PDB entry 3J0C | electron microscopy, 4.80 A resolution (low resolution: residue-level contacts below are approximate; hydrogen-bond / salt-bridge calls are withheld) | chains G and K of the 12 polymer chains in the assembly

== Chain G ==
Molecule: E1 envelope glycoprotein
Organism: Venezuelan equine encephalitis virus
Notes: fragment: full length
Reference sequence: P05674 (POLS_EEVV8); residues 1-442 here correspond to UniProt positions 813-1254 (UniProt number = residue number + 812)
Sequence (442 residues; row label = number of the first residue in the row):
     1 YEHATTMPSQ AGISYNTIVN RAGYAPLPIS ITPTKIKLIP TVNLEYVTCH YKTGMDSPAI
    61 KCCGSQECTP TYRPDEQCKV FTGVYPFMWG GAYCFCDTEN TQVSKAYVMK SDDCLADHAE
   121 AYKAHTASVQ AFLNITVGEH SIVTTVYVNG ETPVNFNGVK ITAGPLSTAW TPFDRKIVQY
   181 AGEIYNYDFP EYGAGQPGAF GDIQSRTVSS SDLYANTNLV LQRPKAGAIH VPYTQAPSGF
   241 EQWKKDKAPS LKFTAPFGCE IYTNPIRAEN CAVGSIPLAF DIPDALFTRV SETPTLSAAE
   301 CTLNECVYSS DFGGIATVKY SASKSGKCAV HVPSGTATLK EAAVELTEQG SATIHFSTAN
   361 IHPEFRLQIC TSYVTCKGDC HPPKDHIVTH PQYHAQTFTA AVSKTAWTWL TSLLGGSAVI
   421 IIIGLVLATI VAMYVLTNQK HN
Disulfide bonds: Cys-49/Cys-114, Cys-62/Cys-94, Cys-63/Cys-96, Cys-301/Cys-376, Cys-306/Cys-380, Cys-328/Cys-370
Curated features (UniProtKB/Swiss-Prot):
  - region: Val-84 to Thr-101 (E1 fusion peptide loop)
  - glycosylation: Asn-134 (N-linked (GlcNAc...) asparagine)
What the authors report for this chain:
  - post-translational modification sites: Asn-134

== Chain K ==
Molecule: E2 envelope glycoprotein
Organism: Venezuelan equine encephalitis virus
Notes: fragment: full length
Reference sequence: P05674 (POLS_EEVV8); residues 1-423 here correspond to UniProt positions 335-757 (UniProt number = residue number + 334)
Sequence (423 residues; row label = number of the first residue in the row):
     1 STEELFNEYK LTRPYMARCI RCAVGSCHSP IAIEAVKSDG HDGYVRLQTS SQYGLDSSGN
    61 LKGRTMRYDM HGTIKEIPLH QVSLYTSRPC HIVDGHGYFL LARCPAGDSI TMEFKKDSVR
   121 HSCSVPYEVK FNPVGRELYT HPPEHGVEQA CQVYAHDAQN RGAYVEMHLP GSEVDSSLVS
   181 LSGSSVTVTP PDGTSALVEC ECGGTKISET INKTKQFSQC TKKEQCRAYR LQNDKWVYNS
   241 DKLPKAAGAT LKGKLHVPFL LADGKCTVPL APEPMITFGF RSVSLKLHPK NPTYLITRQL
   301 ADEPHYTHEL ISEPAVRNFT VTEKGWEFVW GNHPPKRFWA QETAPGNPHG LPHEVITHYY
   361 HRYPMSTILG LSICAAIATV SVAASTWLFC RSRVACLTPY RLTPNARIPF CLAVLCCART
   421 ARA
Disulfide bonds: Cys-19/Cys-123, Cys-22/Cys-27, Cys-90/Cys-104, Cys-151/Cys-266, Cys-396/Cys-417
Curated features (UniProtKB/Swiss-Prot):
  - site: Tyr-44 (Interaction with host receptor LDLRAD3), Val-93 (Interaction with host receptor LDLRAD3), Val-153 (Interaction with host receptor LDLRAD3), Ala-155 (Interaction with host receptor LDLRAD3), His-156 (Interaction with host receptor LDLRAD3), Ala-262 (Interaction with host receptor LDLRAD3), Ala-423 (Cleavage)
  - lipidation (S-palmitoyl cysteine): Cys-396, Cys-416, Cys-417
  - glycosylation (N-linked (GlcNAc...) asparagine): Asn-212, Asn-318
What the authors report for this chain:
  - post-translational modification sites: Asn-318
  - post-translational modification sites: Cys-396, Cys-416, Cys-417 (citing earlier work)

== Chain G / chain K interface ==
Pairs across the interface (12; chain G residue first):
  Pro-197(G) / Met-275(K)
  Gly-198(G) / His-288(K)
  Asn-218(G) / Met-275(K)
  Gln-222(G) / His-145(K)
  Gln-222(G) / Leu-270(K)
  Lys-225(G) / Thr-267(K)
  His-230(G) / His-145(K)
  Pro-232(G) / His-145(K)
  Tyr-233(G) / His-145(K)
  Thr-234(G) / Pro-272(K)
  Pro-237(G) / His-288(K)
  Gln-242(G) / Pro-314(K)
Other interface residues (no listed pair), chain K (8 interface residues in all): Lys-290

== Overview ==
Chain G and chain K form an interface of 11 and 8 residues respectively. The paper reports modification sites
Asn-134(G) and Asn-318(K) among others.
Here chain G is E1 envelope glycoprotein and chain K is E2 envelope glycoprotein, both from Venezuelan equine
encephalitis virus. Entry 3J0C (Models of E1, E2 and CP of Venezuelan Equine Encephalitis Virus TC-83 strain
restrained by a ...) was determined by electron microscopy together with 3J0G from the same study.
